PDB entry 8EAJ | electron microscopy, 2.45 A resolution | chains D and X of the 7 polymer chains in the assembly

== Chain D ==
Protein: Minichromosome maintenance protein MCM
Source organism: Saccharolobus solfataricus P2
Notes: EC 3.6.4.12
UniProtKB: Q9UXG1 (MCM_SACS2); numbering as in UniProt; present here: 2-265, 269-612
Sequence (610 residues; numbered 0 to 612; 3 numbers in that range are skipped by the numbering (no residue carries them; nothing is unmodelled there); the number before each row is that of its first residue; numbering starts at 0):
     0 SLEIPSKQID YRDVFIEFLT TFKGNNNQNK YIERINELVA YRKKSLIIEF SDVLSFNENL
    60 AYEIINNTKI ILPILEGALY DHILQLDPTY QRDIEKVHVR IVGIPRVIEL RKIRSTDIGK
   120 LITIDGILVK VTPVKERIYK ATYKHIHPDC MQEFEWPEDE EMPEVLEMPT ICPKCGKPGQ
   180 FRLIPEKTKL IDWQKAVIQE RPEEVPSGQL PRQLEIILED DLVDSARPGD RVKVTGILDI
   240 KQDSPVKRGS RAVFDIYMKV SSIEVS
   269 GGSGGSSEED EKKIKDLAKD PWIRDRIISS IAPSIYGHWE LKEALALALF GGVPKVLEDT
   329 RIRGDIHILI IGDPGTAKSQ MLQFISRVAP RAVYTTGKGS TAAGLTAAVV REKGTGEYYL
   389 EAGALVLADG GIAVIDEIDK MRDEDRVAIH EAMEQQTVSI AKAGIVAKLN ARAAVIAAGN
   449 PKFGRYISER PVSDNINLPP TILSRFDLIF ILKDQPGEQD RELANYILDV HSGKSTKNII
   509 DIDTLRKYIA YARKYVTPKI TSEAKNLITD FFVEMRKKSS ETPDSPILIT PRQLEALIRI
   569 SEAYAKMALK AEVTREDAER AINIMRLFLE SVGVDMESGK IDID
Not modelled in the structure: 0-6, 269-274, 605-612
Sequence notes: expression tag (0-1); conflict Gly-269 (Leu in Q9UXG1), Gly-270 (Asp in Q9UXG1), Ser-271 (Glu in Q9UXG1), Gly-272 (Val in Q9UXG1), Gly-273 (Ile in Q9UXG1), Ser-274 (Ile in Q9UXG1)
Metal / ion sites: Zn2+: His-144, Cys-149, Cys-171, Cys-174; Mg2+: Ser-347 (together with 08T)
Ligand contacts:
  - 08T ([[[(2R,3S,4R,5R)-5-(6-aminopurin-9-yl)-3,4-bis(oxidanyl)oxolan-2-yl]methoxy-oxidanyl-phosphoryl]oxy-oxidanyl-phosphoryl]oxy-tris(fluoranyl)beryllium), molecule 1: Ser-302, Ile-303, Tyr-304, His-306, Asp-341, Pro-342, Gly-343, Thr-344, Ala-345, Lys-346, Ser-347, Gln-348, Glu-405, Asn-448, Leu-491, Ile-495
  - 08T, molecule 2: Glu-422, Gln-423, Arg-473, Pro-559, Arg-560, Glu-563
Swiss-Prot annotation at these positions:
  - motif: Ser-472 to Asp-475 (Arginine finger)
  - binding site (ATP): Gly-340 to Ser-347
  - mutagenesis: Leu-189 (L189D: Predominantly monomeric and loss of helicase activity; when associated with R-191), Asp-191 (D191R: Predominantly monomeric and loss of helicase activity; when associated with D-189), Glu-202 to Val-204 (Loss of helicase activity), Phe-318 (F318A: No effect on helicase and ATPase activity), Glu-326 to Asp-327 (Impairs helicase activity; when associated with A-329), Arg-329 (R329A: Impairs helicase activity; when associated with 326-A-A-327), Arg-331 (R331A: Loss of helicase and ATPase activity), Lys-346 (K346A: Loss of helicase and ATPase activity; K346A: Sharp decrease in ATPase activity. Almost devoid of helicase activity), Arg-359 (R359A: Loss of helicase and reduction of ATPase activity), Lys-366 (K366E: Loss of helicase and reduction of ATPase activity), Thr-374 (T374E: Reduction of helicase and gain of ATPase activity), Asp-404 (D404A: Loss of helicase and ATPase activity), 9 further mutagenesis entries in UniProt
What the authors report for this chain:
  - catalytic residues: Glu-405 (citing earlier work)

== Chain X ==
Molecule: 46-mer DNA strand
Sequence (46 nucleotides; each row starts with the number of its first residue):
     1 TTTTTTTTTT TTTTTTTTTT CTATAGTTTT TTTTTTTTTT TTTTTT
Not modelled in the structure: 12-46

== How chain D and chain X interact ==
Residue-residue contacts (9):
  Thr-369(D) / DT9(X)  hydrogen bond to the phosphate
  Ala-371(D) / DT8(X)  phosphate contact
  Ala-371(D) / DT9(X)  phosphate contact
  Ala-376(D) / DT8(X)  phosphate contact
  Val-377(D) / DT7(X)  phosphate contact
  Val-377(D) / DT8(X)  hydrogen bond to the phosphate
  Lys-430(D) / DT7(X)  phosphate contact
  Lys-430(D) / DT8(X)  salt bridge to the phosphate
  Ala-431(D) / DT7(X)  hydrogen bond to the phosphate
Also at the interface, not in a pair above, chain D (10 interface residues in all): Gly-372, Ala-375, Arg-379, Tyr-386
Also at the interface, not in a pair above, chain X (4 interface residues in all): DT6

== In short ==
Chain D and chain X form an interface of 10 and 4 residues respectively, with 3 hydrogen bonds and 1 salt
bridge. Polar contacts include Thr-369(D)/DT9(X), Val-377(D)/DT8(X) and Ala-431(D)/DT7(X). Bound to chain D:
compound 08T. Curated annotation (UniProt) lists 8 ATP-binding residues and 31 mutagenesis sites on chain D.
From the paper: the catalytic residue Glu-405(D).
Here chain D is Minichromosome maintenance protein MCM (Saccharolobus solfataricus P2) and chain X is a 46-mer
DNA strand. Entry 8EAJ (SsoMCM hexamer bound to Mg/ADP-BeFx and 46-mer DNA strand. Class 1) was determined by
electron microscopy, deposited together with 8EAF, 8EAG, 8EAH, 8EAK, 8EAL and 8EAM.
